Entry 8OWM (X-ray diffraction, 1.70 A resolution); this record covers chains C and D of the 6 polymer chains in the assembly.

Chain C (and D):
Name: Glutamate dehydrogenase 2
Organism: Arabidopsis thaliana
Notes: EC 1.4.1.3; chain D of this document is another copy of the same molecule, construct and numbering; everything in this record applies to it too
UniProt: Q38946 (DHE2_ARATH); residue numbers follow UniProt; this construct covers 1-411
Sequence (414 residues; numbered -2 to 411; the number before each row is that of its first residue; numbers below 1 keep their minus sign (Ser-2 is residue -2)):
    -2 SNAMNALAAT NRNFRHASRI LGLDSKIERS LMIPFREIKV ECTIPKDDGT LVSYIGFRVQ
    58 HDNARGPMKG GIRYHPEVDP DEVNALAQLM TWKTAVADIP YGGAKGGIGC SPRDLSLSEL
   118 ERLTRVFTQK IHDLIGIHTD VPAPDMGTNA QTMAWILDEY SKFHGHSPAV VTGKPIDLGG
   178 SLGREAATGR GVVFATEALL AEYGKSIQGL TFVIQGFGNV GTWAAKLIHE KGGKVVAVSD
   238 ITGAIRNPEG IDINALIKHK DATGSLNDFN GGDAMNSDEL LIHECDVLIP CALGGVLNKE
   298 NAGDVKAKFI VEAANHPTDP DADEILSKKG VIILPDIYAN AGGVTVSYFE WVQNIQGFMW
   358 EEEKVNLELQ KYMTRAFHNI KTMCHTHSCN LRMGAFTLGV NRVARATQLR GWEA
Disordered / not traced: -2 (chain D: -2 to -1)
Sequence notes: expression tag (-2 to 0)
Bound ions: Ca2+ site 1: Ser27, Ile30 (shared with Glu38(D) of chain D); Ca2+ site 2: Glu38 (shared with Ser27(D), Ile30(D) of chain D); Na+: Asp44 (together with glycerol) (shared with 1 residue of chain E)
Small-molecule neighbours:
  - NAD (nicotinamide-adenine-dinucleotide): Arg70, Lys90, Asp142, Met143, Gly144, Arg181, Thr185, Gln212, Gly213, Phe214, Gly215, Asn216, Val217, Gly218, Ser236, Asp237, Ile238, Cys288, Ala289, Leu290, Ala310, Ala311, Asn312, Asn337, Gly340
  - 2,2-bis(oxidanyl)pentanedioic acid (U5C): Lys66, Gly67, Gly68, Met87, Lys90, Lys102, Ala140, Pro141, Asp142, Thr169, Arg181, Asn312, Asn337, Gly340, Val341, Ser344
Swiss-Prot annotation at these positions:
  - active site: Lys102

Interface between chain C and chain D:
Contacting residue pairs - 47 pairs, chain C then chain D:
  Lys23(C) with Leu48(D), hydrogen bond (side chain-backbone)
  Arg26(C) with Ser50(D), hydrogen bond (side chain-backbone)
  Ser27(C) with Glu38(D), hydrogen bond
  Ile30(C) with Glu38(D); Ser50(D); Ile52(D), hydrophobic
  Pro31(C) with Glu38(D)
  Phe32(C) with Val37(D); Glu38(D), hydrogen bond (backbone-backbone); Lys127(D)
  Arg33(C) with Lys36(D); Val37(D); Lys127(D), hydrogen bond (side chain-backbone); Asp130(D), salt bridge; Leu131(D)
  Glu34(C) with Glu34(D); Ile35(D); Lys36(D), salt bridge
  Ile35(C) with Glu34(D); Ile35(D), hydrophobic
  Lys36(C) with Arg33(D); Glu34(D), salt bridge
  Val37(C) with Phe32(D); Arg33(D)
  Glu38(C) with Ser27(D), hydrogen bond; Ile30(D); Pro31(D); Phe32(D), hydrogen bond (backbone-backbone)
  Thr40(C) with Trp409(D)
  Pro42(C) with Trp409(D); Glu410(D)
  Leu48(C) with Lys23(D); Ile24(D), hydrophobic; Trp409(D), hydrophobic
  Ser50(C) with Arg26(D), hydrogen bond (backbone-side chain); Ile30(D)
  Gln126(C) with Ala411(D), hydrogen bond (side chain-backbone)
  Lys127(C) with Phe32(D); Arg33(D), hydrogen bond (backbone-side chain)
  Asp130(C) with Arg33(D), salt bridge
  Leu131(C) with Arg33(D); Leu131(D), hydrophobic
  Trp409(C) with Thr40(D); Pro42(D); Leu48(D)
  Glu410(C) with Pro42(D)
  Ala411(C) with Gln126(D), hydrogen bond (backbone-side chain)
Interface residues without a listed pair, chain C (27 interface residues in all): Ile24, Ile52, Val123, Ile128
Interface residues without a listed pair, chain D (28 interface residues in all): Tyr51, Val123, Ile128

Summary:
Chain C and chain D form an interface of 27 and 28 residues respectively; the contacts include 11 hydrogen
bonds and 4 salt bridges. Polar pairs include Arg33(C)-Asp130(D), Glu34(C)-Lys36(D) and Lys23(C)-Leu48(D).
Chain C binds NAD and 2,2-bis(oxidanyl)pentanedioic acid.
Chain C and chain D are both Glutamate dehydrogenase 2 (Arabidopsis thaliana); the structure, Crystal
structure of glutamate dehydrogenase 2 from Arabidopsis thaliana binding Ca, NAD and 2,2-dihydroxyglutarate,
was determined by X-ray diffraction (same publication as 8OWN).
